8G7Z - chains A and B of the 4 polymer chains in the assembly; structure by electron microscopy, 3.22 A resolution.

== Chain A (and B) ==
Molecule: Neuroligin-2
Organism: Mus musculus
Notes: chain B of this document is another copy of the same molecule, construct and numbering; everything in this record applies to it too
UniProtKB: Q62888 (NLGN2_RAT), isoform Q62888-2; the author numbering skips numbers that UniProt does not, so the offset changes along the chain: 14-150 = UniProt 14-150; 168-836 = UniProt 151-819
Sequence (870 residues; each row starts with the number of its first residue; note: 17 numbers in that range are skipped by the numbering (no residue carries them; nothing is unmodelled there); numbers below 1 keep their minus sign (Met-41 is residue -41)):
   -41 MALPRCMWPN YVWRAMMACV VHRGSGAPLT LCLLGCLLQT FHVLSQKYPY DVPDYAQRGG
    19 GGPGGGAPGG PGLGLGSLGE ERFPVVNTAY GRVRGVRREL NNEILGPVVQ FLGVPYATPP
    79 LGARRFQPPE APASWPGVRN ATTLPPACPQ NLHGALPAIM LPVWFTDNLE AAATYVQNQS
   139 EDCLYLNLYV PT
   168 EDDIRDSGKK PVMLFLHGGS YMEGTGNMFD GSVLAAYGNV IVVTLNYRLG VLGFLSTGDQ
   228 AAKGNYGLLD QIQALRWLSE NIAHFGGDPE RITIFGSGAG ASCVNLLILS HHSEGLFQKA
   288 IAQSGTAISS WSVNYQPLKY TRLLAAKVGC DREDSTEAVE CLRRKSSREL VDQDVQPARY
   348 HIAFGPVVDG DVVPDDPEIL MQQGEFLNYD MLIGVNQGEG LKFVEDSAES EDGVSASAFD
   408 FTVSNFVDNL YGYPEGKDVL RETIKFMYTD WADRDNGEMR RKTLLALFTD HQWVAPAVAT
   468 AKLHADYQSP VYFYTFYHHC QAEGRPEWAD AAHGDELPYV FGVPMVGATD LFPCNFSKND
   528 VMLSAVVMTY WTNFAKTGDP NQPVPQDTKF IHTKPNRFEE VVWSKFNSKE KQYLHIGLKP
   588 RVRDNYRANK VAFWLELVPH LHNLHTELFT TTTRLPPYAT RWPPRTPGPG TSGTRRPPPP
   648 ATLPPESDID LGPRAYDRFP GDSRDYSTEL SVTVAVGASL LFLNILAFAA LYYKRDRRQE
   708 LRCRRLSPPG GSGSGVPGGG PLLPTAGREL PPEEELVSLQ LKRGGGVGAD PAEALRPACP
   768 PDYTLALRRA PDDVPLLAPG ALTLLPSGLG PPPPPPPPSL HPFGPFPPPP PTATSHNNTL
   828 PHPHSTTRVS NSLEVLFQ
Not modelled in the structure: -41 to 39, 168-173, 555-563, 609-845 (chain B: -41 to 39, 168-173, 554-563, 609-845)
Construct notes: initiating methionine (-41); expression tag (-40 to 13, 837-845); conflict Val210 (Ala193 in Q62888)
Disulfide bonds: Cys106-Cys141, Cys317-Cys328
Covalently attached groups: N-acetylglucosamine (NAG) linked to Asn98, Asn522
Swiss-Prot annotation at these positions:
  - glycosylation (N-linked (GlcNAc...) asparagine): Asn98, Asn136

== Interface between chain A and chain B ==
Pairs across the interface - 26 pairs, chain A then chain B:
  Val426(A) - Val426(B)  hydrophobic
  Val426(A) - Leu608(B)  hydrophobic
  Glu429(A) - His607(B)  salt bridge
  Phe433(A) - Met434(B)  hydrophobic
  Phe433(A) - Asn596(B)
  Phe433(A) - Phe600(B)  hydrophobic
  Phe433(A) - Leu604(B)  hydrophobic
  Met434(A) - Phe433(B)  hydrophobic
  Met434(A) - Met434(B)  hydrophobic
  Trp438(A) - Ala595(B)
  Trp438(A) - Asn596(B)
  Trp438(A) - Ala599(B)  hydrophobic
  Trp438(A) - Glu603(B)
  Ala439(A) - Asn592(B)
  Arg441(A) - Glu603(B)  salt bridge
  Lys578(A) - Arg441(B)
  Asn592(A) - Ala439(B)
  Ala595(A) - Ala439(B)
  Asn596(A) - Phe433(B)
  Asn596(A) - Trp438(B)
  Ala599(A) - Trp438(B)  hydrophobic
  Phe600(A) - Phe433(B)  hydrophobic
  Glu603(A) - Trp438(B)
  Leu604(A) - Phe433(B)  hydrophobic
  His607(A) - Glu429(B)  salt bridge
  Leu608(A) - Val426(B)  hydrophobic
Other interface residues (no listed pair), chain A (18 interface residues in all): Thr430
Other interface residues (no listed pair), chain B (17 interface residues in all): Thr430

== In short ==
Chain A and chain B form an interface of 18 and 17 residues respectively; the contacts include 3 salt bridges.
Among the polar pairs are Glu429(A)-His607(B) and Arg441(A)-Glu603(B). N-acetylglucosamine is covalently
linked to Asn98(A) and Asn522(A).
Chain A and chain B are both Neuroligin-2 (Mus musculus); the structure, Cryo-EM structure of full length
Neuroligin-2 from Mouse bound to two Neurexin-1 Beta conformation one, was determined by electron microscopy.
